PDB entry 2GL7 | X-ray diffraction, 2.60 A resolution | chains A and B of the 3 polymer chains in the assembly

== Chain A ==
Name: Beta-catenin
Organism: Homo sapiens
Reference sequence: P35222 (CTNB1_HUMAN); residues 138-686 here = UniProt positions 138-686
Amino-acid sequence (550 residues; numbered 137 to 686; the number before each row is that of its first residue):
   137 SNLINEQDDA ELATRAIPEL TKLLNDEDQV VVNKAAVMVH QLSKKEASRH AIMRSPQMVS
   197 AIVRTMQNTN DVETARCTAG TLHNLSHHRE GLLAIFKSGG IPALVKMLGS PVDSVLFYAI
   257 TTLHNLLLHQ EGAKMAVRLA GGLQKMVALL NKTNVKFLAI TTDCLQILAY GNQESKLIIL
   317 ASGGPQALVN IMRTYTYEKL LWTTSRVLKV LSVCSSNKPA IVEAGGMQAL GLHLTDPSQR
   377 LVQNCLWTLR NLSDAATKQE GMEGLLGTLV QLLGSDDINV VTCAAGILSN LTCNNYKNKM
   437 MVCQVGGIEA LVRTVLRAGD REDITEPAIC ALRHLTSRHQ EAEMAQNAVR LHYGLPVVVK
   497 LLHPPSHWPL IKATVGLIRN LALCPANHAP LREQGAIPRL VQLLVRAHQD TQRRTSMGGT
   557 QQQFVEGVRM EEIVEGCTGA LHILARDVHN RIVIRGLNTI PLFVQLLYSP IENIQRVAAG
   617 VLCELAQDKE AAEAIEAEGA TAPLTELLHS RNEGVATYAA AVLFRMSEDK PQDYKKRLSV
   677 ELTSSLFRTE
Not modelled in the structure: 137-141, 550-559, 664-686
Differences from the reference sequence: cloning artifact (137); engineered mutation Glu142 (Tyr in P35222)
Curated features (UniProtKB/Swiss-Prot):
  - region: Leu156 to Leu178 (Interaction with BCL9)
  - modified residue: Ser191 (Phosphoserine), Ser246 (Phosphoserine), Tyr331 (Phosphotyrosine), Tyr333 (Phosphotyrosine), Ser552 (Phosphoserine), Thr556 (Microbial infection: Phosphothreonine), Cys619 (S-nitrosocysteine), Ser675 (Phosphoserine)
  - natural variant: Lys292 (K292N: Found in a patient with features of osteopathia striata cranial sclerosis; uncertain significance), Leu388 (L388P: In NEDSDV)
  - mutagenesis: Leu156 (L156A: Abolishes interaction with BCL9 but no effect on interaction with CDH3; when associated with A-159), Leu159 (L159A: No effect on interaction with BCL9 and CDH3. Abolishes interaction with BCL9 but no effect on interaction with CDH3; when associated with A-156), Leu178 (L178A: No effect on interaction with BCL9 and CDH3), Phe253 (F253A: Abolishes or strongly reduces AXIN2 binding), His260 (H260A: Abolishes or strongly reduces AXIN1 and AXIN2 binding. Strongly reduces phosphorylation and degradation; when associated with A-386 and A-383), Lys292 (K292A: Abolishes or strongly reduces AXIN1 and AXIN2 binding), Lys312 (K312E: Abolishes TCF7L2 binding), Tyr333 (Y333F: Abolished phosphorylation by SRC and interaction with isoform M2 of PKM (PKM2)), Lys345 (K345A: Abolishes APC binding), Trp383 (W383A: Abolishes APC binding. Strongly reduces phosphorylation and degradation; when associated with A-260 and A-386), Arg386 (R386A: Strongly reduces APC binding. Strongly reduces phosphorylation and degradation; when associated with A-260 and A-383), Asn426 (N426A: Abolishes TCF7L2 and LEF1 binding), 6 further mutagenesis entries in UniProt

== Chain B ==
Name: Transcription factor 7-like 2
Organism: Homo sapiens
Reference sequence: Q9NQB0 (TF7L2_HUMAN); residues 1-53 here = UniProt positions 1-53
Amino-acid sequence (53 residues; row label = number of the first residue in the row):
     1 MPQLNGGGGD DLGANDELIS FKDEGEQEEK SSENSSAERD LADVKSSLVN ESE
Not modelled in the structure: 1-11, 29-37, 51-53
Curated features (UniProtKB/Swiss-Prot):
  - cross-link: Lys22 (Glycyl lysine isopeptide (Lys-Gly) (interchain with G-Cter in SUMO2))
  - mutagenesis: Asp10 to Asp11 (Reduces CTNNB1 binding), Asp16 (D16A: Abolishes CTNNB1 binding), Glu17 (E17A: Reduces CTNNB1 binding), Ile19 (I19A: Reduces transcription activation), Phe21 (F21A: Reduces transcription activation), Asp23 to Glu24 (Reduces CTNNB1 binding), Glu24 (E24A: Reduces CTNNB1 binding, and abolishes CTNNB1 binding; when associated with A-26; A-28 and A-29), Glu26 (E26A: Abolishes CTNNB1 binding; when associated with A-24; A-28 and A-29), Glu28 (E28A: Abolishes CTNNB1 binding; when associated with A-24; A-26 and A-29), Glu29 (E29A: Reduces CTNNB1 binding, and abolishes CTNNB1 binding; when associated with A-24; A-26 and A-28), Leu48 (L48A: Abolishes CTNNB1 binding)

== How chain A and chain B interact ==
Contacting residue pairs (59):
  His219(A) - Val49(B)
  Phe253(A) - Leu48(B)  hydrophobic
  Phe253(A) - Val49(B)
  Thr257(A) - Lys45(B)
  His260(A) - Leu41(B)
  His260(A) - Lys45(B)  hydrogen bond
  Asn261(A) - Lys45(B)  hydrogen bond
  Asn290(A) - Leu48(B)
  Lys292(A) - Val44(B)
  Lys292(A) - Ser47(B)  hydrogen bond
  Phe293(A) - Leu48(B)  hydrophobic
  Ile296(A) - Val44(B)  hydrophobic
  Ile296(A) - Lys45(B)
  Ile296(A) - Leu48(B)  hydrophobic
  Asp299(A) - Leu41(B)
  Tyr306(A) - Glu24(B)
  Tyr306(A) - Gly25(B)  hydrogen bond (side chain-backbone)
  Tyr306(A) - Glu26(B)
  Tyr306(A) - Gln27(B)
  Gly307(A) - Glu24(B)  hydrogen bond (backbone-side chain)
  Lys312(A) - Glu24(B)  salt bridge
  Tyr333(A) - Val44(B)
  Lys335(A) - Asp40(B)
  Trp338(A) - Glu38(B)
  Lys345(A) - Glu24(B)
  Lys345(A) - Gly25(B)
  Val346(A) - Glu24(B)
  Val349(A) - Lys22(B)
  Val349(A) - Asp23(B)
  Val349(A) - Glu24(B)
  Arg386(A) - Phe21(B)
  Asn387(A) - Phe21(B)
  Asn387(A) - Lys22(B)
  Asn387(A) - Asp23(B)  hydrogen bond (side chain-backbone)
  Asp390(A) - Leu18(B)
  Asp390(A) - Ser20(B)  hydrogen bond
  Gly422(A) - Phe21(B)
  Ser425(A) - Ile19(B)
  Asn426(A) - Leu18(B)
  Asn426(A) - Ile19(B)  hydrogen bond (side chain-backbone)
  Asn426(A) - Phe21(B)
  Cys429(A) - Asp16(B)
  Cys429(A) - Glu17(B)  hydrogen bond (side chain-backbone)
  Cys429(A) - Leu18(B)  hydrophobic
  Asn430(A) - Asp16(B)  hydrogen bond (backbone-side chain)
  Lys435(A) - Asp16(B)  salt bridge
  Glu462(A) - Ile19(B)
  Arg469(A) - Asn15(B)
  Arg469(A) - Glu17(B)
  His470(A) - Asp16(B)
  His470(A) - Glu17(B)  hydrogen bond (side chain-backbone)
  Ser473(A) - Asp16(B)
  Arg474(A) - Leu12(B)
  Arg474(A) - Gly13(B)  hydrogen bond (side chain-backbone)
  Arg474(A) - Ala14(B)  hydrogen bond (side chain-backbone)
  Lys508(A) - Glu17(B)  salt bridge
  Gly512(A) - Ala14(B)
  Asn516(A) - Gly13(B)
  Asn516(A) - Ala14(B)  hydrogen bond (side chain-backbone)
Interface residues without a listed pair, chain A (50 interface residues in all): Tyr254, Leu264, Ala295, Ala305, Arg342, Lys354, Arg376, Ser389, Thr393, Thr428, Pro463, Cys466, Arg515, Leu519
Interface residues without a listed pair, chain B (25 interface residues in all): Glu28

== In short ==
The interface between chain A and chain B involves 50 residues on one side and 25 on the other, with 14
hydrogen bonds and 3 salt bridges. Among the polar pairs are Lys312(A)-Glu24(B), Lys435(A)-Asp16(B) and
Lys508(A)-Glu17(B).
Chain A is Beta-catenin and chain B is Transcription factor 7-like 2, both from Homo sapiens; the structure,
Crystal Structure of a beta-catenin/BCL9/Tcf4 complex, was determined by X-ray diffraction.
